1P7D - chains C and A of the 3 polymer chains in the assembly; structure by X-ray diffraction, 2.95 A resolution.

# Chain C
Molecule: 13-nt DNA strand
Sequence (13 nucleotides; each row starts with the number of its first residue):
     1 CAATGCCAAC TTT

# Chain A
Protein: Integrase
Source organism: Enterobacteria phage lambda
Reference sequence: P03700 (VINT_LAMBD); residue numbers follow UniProt; this construct covers 74-356
Chain sequence (283 residues; row label = number of the first residue in the row):
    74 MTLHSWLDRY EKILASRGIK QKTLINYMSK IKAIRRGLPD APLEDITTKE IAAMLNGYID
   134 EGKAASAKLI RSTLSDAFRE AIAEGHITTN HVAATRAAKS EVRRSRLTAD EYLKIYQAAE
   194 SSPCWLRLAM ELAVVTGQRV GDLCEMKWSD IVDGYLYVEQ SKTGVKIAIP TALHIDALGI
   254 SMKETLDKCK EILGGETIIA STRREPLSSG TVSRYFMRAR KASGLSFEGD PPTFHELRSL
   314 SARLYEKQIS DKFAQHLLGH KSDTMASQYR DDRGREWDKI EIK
Not modelled in the structure: 117-119
Modified / non-standard residues: Tyr342 (o-phosphotyrosine; PTR)
Sequence notes: modified residue (342)
Swiss-Prot annotation at these positions:
  - active site: Arg212, Lys235, His308, Arg311, His333, Tyr342 (O-(3'-phospho-DNA)-tyrosine intermediate)

# Interface between chain C and chain A
Pairs across the interface - 31 pairs, chain C then chain A:
  DA3(C) with Tyr288(A), sugar contact
  DT4(C) with Trp198(A), hydrogen bond to the phosphate; Ser274(A), phosphate contact; Thr275(A), hydrogen bond to the phosphate; Thr284(A), sugar contact; Tyr288(A), base contact
  DG5(C) with Pro279(A), phosphate contact; Ser281(A), hydrogen bond to the phosphate; Thr284(A), hydrogen bond to the phosphate
  DC6(C) with Arg287(A), base contact
  DA8(C) with Lys105(A), phosphate contact
  DA9(C) with Lys105(A), salt bridge to the phosphate; Arg109(A), salt bridge to the phosphate
  DC10(C) with Lys136(A), salt bridge to the phosphate; Ser139(A), sugar contact
  DT11(C) with Gly135(A), phosphate contact; Lys136(A), phosphate contact; Ala138(A), phosphate contact; Ser139(A), hydrogen bond to the phosphate; Leu142(A), base contact; Arg176(A), salt bridge to the phosphate
  DT12(C) with Leu142(A), base contact; Glu174(A), phosphate contact; Val175(A), phosphate contact; Arg176(A), hydrogen bond to the phosphate; Arg177(A), hydrogen bond to the phosphate
  DT13(C) with Val175(A), phosphate contact; Lys235(A), hydrogen bond to the base; His308(A), sugar contact; Tyr342(A), covalent bond; Arg346(A), salt bridge to the phosphate
Other interface residues (no listed pair), chain A (36 interface residues in all): Lys95, Asn99, Ser102, Lys103, Tyr131, Ala137, Arg179, Pro196, Arg212, Arg276, Arg291, Asp303, Glu309

# Summary
The interface between chain C and chain A involves 10 residues on one side and 36 on the other; the contacts
include 1 covalent bond, 8 hydrogen bonds and 5 salt bridges. Polar pairs include DT13(C)-Lys235(A),
DT4(C)-Trp198(A) and DT4(C)-Thr275(A).
Here chain C is a 13-nt DNA strand and chain A is Integrase (Enterobacteria phage lambda). Entry 1P7D (Crystal
structure of the Lambda Integrase (residues 75-356) bound to DNA) was determined by X-ray diffraction.
